1QZ2 - chains B and C of the 5 polymer chains in the assembly; structure by X-ray diffraction, 3.00 A resolution.

# Chain B (and C)
Protein: FK506-binding protein 4
From: Homo sapiens
Notes: EC 5.2.1.8; fragment: FKBP52 C-terminal Domain; chain C of this document is another copy of the same molecule, construct and numbering; everything in this record applies to it too
Reference sequence: Q02790 (FKBP4_HUMAN); residues 145-459 here correspond to UniProt positions 144-458 (UniProt number = residue number - 1)
Amino-acid sequence (336 residues; row label = number of the first residue in the row; note: 140 numbers in that range are skipped by the numbering (no residue carries them; nothing is unmodelled there); numbers below 1 keep their minus sign (Met-16 is residue -16)):
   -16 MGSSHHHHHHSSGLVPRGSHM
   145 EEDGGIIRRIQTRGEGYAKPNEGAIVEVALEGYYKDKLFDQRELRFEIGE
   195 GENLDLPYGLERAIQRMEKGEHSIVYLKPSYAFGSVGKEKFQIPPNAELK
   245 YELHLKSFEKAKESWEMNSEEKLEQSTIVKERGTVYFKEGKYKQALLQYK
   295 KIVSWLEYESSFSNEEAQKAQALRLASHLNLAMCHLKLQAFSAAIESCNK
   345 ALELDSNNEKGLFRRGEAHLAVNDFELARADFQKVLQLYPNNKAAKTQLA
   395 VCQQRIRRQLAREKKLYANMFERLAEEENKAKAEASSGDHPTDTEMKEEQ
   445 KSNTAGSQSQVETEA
Disordered / not traced: -16 to 0, 426-459
Differences from the reference sequence: cloning artifact (-16 to 4)
What the authors report for this chain:
  - binding site for 5-mer peptide from Heat shock protein HSP 90: Lys282, Asn324, Met327, Lys354, Arg358
  - specificity-determining residues: Gln333, Phe335, Ala365 (proposed by the authors, not directly observed)

# Chain B / chain C interface
Contacting residue pairs - 41 pairs, chain B then chain C:
  Tyr302(B) with Asp368(C); Glu370(C); Leu371(C), hydrophobic
  Ser304(B) with Glu370(C), hydrogen bond (side chain-backbone); Arg373(C), hydrogen bond (backbone-side chain); Ala374(C); Gln377(C)
  Ser305(B) with Arg373(C)
  Phe306(B) with Arg373(C); Gln377(C), hydrogen bond (backbone-side chain)
  Asn308(B) with Gln377(C), hydrogen bond; Gln381(C)
  Ala311(B) with Gln377(C)
  Gln315(B) with Lys378(C)
  Asn343(B) with Glu347(C)
  Lys344(B) with Asn343(C), hydrogen bond
  Leu346(B) with Leu346(C); Glu347(C)
  Glu347(B) with Asn343(C); Leu346(C); Glu347(C); Ser350(C), hydrogen bond (backbone-side chain)
  Leu348(B) with Ser350(C), hydrogen bond (backbone-side chain)
  Asp349(B) with Ser350(C), hydrogen bond (backbone-side chain)
  Ser350(B) with Leu346(C); Glu347(C); Leu348(C); Asp349(C); Ser350(C), hydrogen bond (side chain-backbone)
  Asp368(B) with Tyr302(C)
  Glu370(B) with Tyr302(C); Ser304(C)
  Leu371(B) with Glu301(C)
  Arg373(B) with Ser304(C), hydrogen bond; Ser305(C)
  Gln377(B) with Ser304(C); Asn308(C); Ala311(C)
  Lys378(B) with Gln315(C)
  Gln381(B) with Asn308(C); Gln312(C), hydrogen bond
Interface residues without a listed pair, chain B (24 interface residues in all): Ser307, Arg359, Ile400
Interface residues without a listed pair, chain C (24 interface residues in all): Ser307, Arg359

# Overview
The chain B/chain C interface involves 24 residues from each chain; the contacts include 11 hydrogen bonds.
Among the polar pairs are Ser304(B)-Glu370(C), Ser304(B)-Arg373(C) and Phe306(B)-Gln377(C). From the paper: a
binding site for 5-mer peptide from Heat shock protein HSP 90 at Lys282(B), Asn324(B) and Met327(B) among
others; specificity determinants Gln333(B), Phe335(B) and Ala365(B).
Both chains are FK506-binding protein 4 (Homo sapiens). Entry 1QZ2 (Crystal Structure of FKBP52 C-terminal
Domain complex with the C-terminal peptide MEEVD of Hsp90) was determined by X-ray diffraction (same
publication as 1P5Q and 1Q1C).
